Entry 6U8Y (electron microscopy, 4.00 A resolution); this record covers chains E and H of the 26 polymer chains in the assembly.

[Chain E]
Molecule: Monovalent cation/H+ antiporter subunit B
Source organism: Pyrococcus furiosus COM1
UniProtKB: I6U860 (I6U860_9EURY); residues 4-238 here correspond to UniProt positions 1-235 (UniProt number = residue number - 3)
Sequence (235 residues; row label = number of the first residue in the row):
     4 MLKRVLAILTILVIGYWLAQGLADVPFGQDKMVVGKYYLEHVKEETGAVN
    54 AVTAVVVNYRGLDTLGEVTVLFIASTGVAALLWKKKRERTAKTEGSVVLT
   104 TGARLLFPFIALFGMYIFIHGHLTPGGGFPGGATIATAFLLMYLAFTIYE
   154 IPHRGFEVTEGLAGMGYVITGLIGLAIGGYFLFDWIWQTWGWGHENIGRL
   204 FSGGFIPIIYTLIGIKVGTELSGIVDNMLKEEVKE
Disordered / not traced: 236-238

[Chain H]
Molecule: NADH dehydrogenase subunit N
Source organism: Pyrococcus furiosus COM1
UniProtKB: I6UZV7 (I6UZV7_9EURY); residues 1-493 here = UniProt positions 1-493
Sequence (493 residues; numbered 1 to 493; the number before each row is that of its first residue):
     1 MSQVAALLIALPLISAFFVPVLKQIGKSLIKPFLVIITLLQTLIASWAFV
    51 QVYSTGKPIIIYAGGWKPPIGINLYIGHFAALFILVIAVVSFLMALFNFK
   101 AVTVEPIDKYAMLFLLLLLGATGMIATGDIFNLFVFMEITAISAYALTAY
   151 NKTGEAAEASMKYIVLGGIGSSFFLVGVALIYGATGTLNMAHLAMLANDI
   201 NPTVVQVGLALIIFGLAVEAELFPLNAWAPDAYQAAPHPITVMFSAFVVK
   251 AGLYAMARILYLFKDVSGWSSLTKLLIAMATLTVVFAELSALRQKNVKRM
   301 IAYSSIGQVGLIALALSLGTQEGVSAGVFHMLNHAIVKTMMFMAIGYVGI
   351 TLGGTMIENFEGLGKRMPLTSLSLTIGGIATVGVPLFNVFWSKLRIILAA
   401 AHEGNLWPVALVLFASVVEAVYYFRLIHTMWFKGKSGERIPEGAIAIVLL
   451 LLAMLIIVIGVYPTPFWNLVTKAGSDIVEVSKYVANVLPGVKL
Disordered / not traced: 1, 489-493

[Chain E / chain H interface]
Contacting residue pairs - 75 pairs, chain E then chain H:
  W20(E) - V207(H)  hydrophobic
  L21(E) - L180(H)  hydrophobic
  G24(E) - L180(H)
  G24(E) - V204(H)
  G24(E) - V207(H)
  L25(E) - L180(H)  hydrophobic
  D27(E) - G183(H)
  K34(E) - G183(H)
  K34(E) - T185(H)
  K34(E) - G186(H)
  M35(E) - Y182(H)
  V36(E) - T185(H)
  V36(E) - G186(H)
  V36(E) - T187(H)
  V36(E) - H192(H)
  V37(E) - I70(H)  hydrophobic
  V37(E) - G186(H)
  V37(E) - T187(H)
  Y40(E) - I70(H)  hydrophobic
  Y41(E) - I70(H)  hydrogen bond (side chain-backbone)
  E48(E) - W66(H)  hydrogen bond
  N61(E) - W66(H)
  Y62(E) - W66(H)
  Y62(E) - G71(H)
  Y62(E) - I72(H)
  R63(E) - I70(H)
  R63(E) - F131(H)
  R63(E) - L188(H)
  L65(E) - I9(H)  hydrophobic
  L65(E) - L74(H)  hydrophobic
  L65(E) - N132(H)
  D66(E) - F131(H)
  D66(E) - N132(H)  hydrogen bond
  L68(E) - L13(H)  hydrophobic
  G69(E) - V135(H)
  G69(E) - I139(H)
  T72(E) - L116(H)
  T72(E) - L119(H)
  T72(E) - I139(H)
  V73(E) - I139(H)  hydrophobic
  V73(E) - I142(H)  hydrophobic
  F75(E) - A16(H)
  F75(E) - F17(H)  hydrophobic
  F75(E) - P20(H)  hydrophobic
  F75(E) - M112(H)  hydrophobic
  F75(E) - L116(H)  hydrophobic
  I76(E) - L113(H)  hydrophobic
  I76(E) - L116(H)  hydrophobic
  I76(E) - I139(H)
  I76(E) - I142(H)  hydrophobic
  I76(E) - S143(H)
  T79(E) - K109(H)  hydrogen bond (side chain-backbone)
  T79(E) - M112(H)  hydrogen bond
  G80(E) - A146(H)
  A82(E) - K109(H)
  A83(E) - K152(H)
  L84(E) - A146(H)
  L84(E) - A149(H)  hydrophobic
  L84(E) - K152(H)
  W86(E) - P106(H)  hydrophobic
  R157(E) - Q24(H)
  V161(E) - Q24(H)
  G164(E) - F17(H)
  G167(E) - F17(H)
  M168(E) - I14(H)  hydrophobic
  M168(E) - F17(H)
  M168(E) - F18(H)  hydrophobic
  V171(E) - L13(H)  hydrophobic
  L175(E) - A10(H)  hydrophobic
  L178(E) - Q3(H)
  L178(E) - L7(H)  hydrophobic
  Y183(E) - A63(H)
  Y183(E) - G64(H)
  L185(E) - W66(H)  hydrophobic
  K219(E) - F17(H)
Interface residues without a listed pair, chain E (48 interface residues in all): T49, G64, E70, V71, E160, L165, G182, F184
Interface residues without a listed pair, chain H (56 interface residues in all): V21, K23, G65, P69, D129, F136, E138, Y150, V176, L196, N201, T203, A210

[Summary]
The interface between chain E and chain H involves 48 residues on one side and 56 on the other, with 5
hydrogen bonds. Among the polar pairs are Y41(E)-I70(H), E48(E)-W66(H) and D66(E)-N132(H).
Chain E is Monovalent cation/H+ antiporter subunit B and chain H is NADH dehydrogenase subunit N, both from
Pyrococcus furiosus COM1; the structure, Structure of the membrane-bound sulfane sulfur reductase (MBS), an
archaeal respiratory membrane complex, was determined by electron microscopy.
